5TJB - chain A; structure by X-ray diffraction, 2.40 A resolution.

Chain A:
Protein: Mucolipin-1
From: Homo sapiens
Notes: fragment: UNP residues (84-296)
UniProtKB: Q9GZU1 (MCLN1_HUMAN); residues 84-296 here = UniProt positions 84-296
Sequence (223 residues; each row starts with the number of its first residue):
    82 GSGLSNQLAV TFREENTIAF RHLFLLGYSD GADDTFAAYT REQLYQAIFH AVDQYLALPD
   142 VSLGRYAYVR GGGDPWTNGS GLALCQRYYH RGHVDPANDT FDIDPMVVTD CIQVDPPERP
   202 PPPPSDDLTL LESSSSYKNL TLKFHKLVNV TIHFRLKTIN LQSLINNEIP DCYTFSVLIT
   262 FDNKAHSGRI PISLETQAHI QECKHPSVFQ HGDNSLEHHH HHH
Unresolved in the structure: 82-87, 152-161, 172-186, 200-215, 285-304
Differences from the reference sequence: expression tag (82-83, 297-304)
Swiss-Prot annotation at these positions:
  - region: Leu-107 to Thr-121 (Extracellular/lumenal pore loop)
  - glycosylation: Asn-230 (N-linked (GlcNAc...) asparagine)
Cystine bridges: Cys-166/Cys-192, Cys-253/Cys-284
What the authors report for this chain:
  - mutagenesis - L144K/R146S: decreased stability
  - disease-associated variants - L106P, C166F, T232P: decreased stability
  - mutagenesis - L144K/R146S: abolished localization

Overview:
The paper reports that L144K/R146S, L106P and C166F, among others, reduce stability; L144K/R146S abolish
localization.
Chain A is Mucolipin-1 (Homo sapiens); the structure, I-II linker of TRPML1 channel at pH 4.5, was determined
by X-ray diffraction together with 5TJA and 5TJC from the same study.
